Entry 8TOF (electron microscopy, 2.80 A resolution); this record covers chains E and T of the 18 polymer chains in the assembly.

Chain E:
Protein: Chromatin modification-related protein EAF3
Organism: Saccharomyces cerevisiae
UniProt: Q12432 (EAF3_YEAST); residues 1-401 here = UniProt positions 1-401
Amino-acid sequence (401 residues; numbered 1 to 401; the number before each row is that of its first residue):
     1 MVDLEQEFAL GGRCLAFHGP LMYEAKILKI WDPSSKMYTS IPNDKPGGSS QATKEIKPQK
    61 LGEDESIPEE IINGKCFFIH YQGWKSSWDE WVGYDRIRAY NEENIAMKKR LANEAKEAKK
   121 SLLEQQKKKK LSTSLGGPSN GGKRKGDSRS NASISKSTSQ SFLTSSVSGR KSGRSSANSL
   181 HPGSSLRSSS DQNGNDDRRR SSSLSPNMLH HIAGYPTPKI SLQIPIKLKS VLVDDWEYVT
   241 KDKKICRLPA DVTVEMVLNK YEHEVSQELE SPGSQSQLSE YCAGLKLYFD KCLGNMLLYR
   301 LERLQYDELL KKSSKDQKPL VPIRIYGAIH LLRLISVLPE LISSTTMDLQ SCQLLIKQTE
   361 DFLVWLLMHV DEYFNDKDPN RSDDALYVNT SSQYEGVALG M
Not modelled in the structure: 1-9, 41-66, 132-219, 377-401
Reported in the primary citation:
  - binding site for the 206-nt DNA strand: Lys26, Lys85

Chain T:
Molecule: 215-nt DNA strand
Sequence (215 nucleotides; numbered -102 to 112; the number before each row is that of its first residue; numbers below 1 keep their minus sign (DT-102 is residue -102)):
  -102 TACGTATAAT GCCGTAAGAT CACGCGCGAT ATCAGAATCC CGGTGCCGAG GCCGCTCAAT
   -42 TGGTCGTAGA CAGCTCTAGC ACCGCTTAAA CGCACGTACG CGCTGTCCCC CGCGTTTTAA
    18 CCGCCAAGGG GATTACTCCC TAGTCTCCTG GCACGAGACA GAAAAAAACA ACGAAAACGG
    78 CCACCACCCA GACACACCAA ACACAAGACA GTGAT
Not modelled in the structure: -102 to -87, 90-112

How chain E and chain T interact:
Contacting residue pairs - 15 pairs, chain E then chain T:
  His80(E) with DT12(T), salt bridge to the phosphate
  Tyr81(E) with DT12(T), phosphate contact
  Gln82(E) with DT12(T), hydrogen bond to the phosphate
  Gly83(E) with DG11(T), sugar contact; DT12(T), hydrogen bond to the phosphate
  Trp84(E) with DG11(T), phosphate contact; DT12(T), hydrogen bond to the phosphate
  Lys85(E) with DA-67(T), phosphate contact; DA-66(T), salt bridge to the phosphate; DG11(T), hydrogen bond to the phosphate
  Ser87(E) with DG-68(T), sugar contact; DA-67(T), hydrogen bond to the phosphate
  Trp88(E) with DG-68(T), phosphate contact; DA-67(T), hydrogen bond to the phosphate
  Lys130(E) with DG-77(T), salt bridge to the phosphate
Interface residues without a listed pair, chain E (10 interface residues in all): Lys26
Interface residues without a listed pair, chain T (8 interface residues in all): DC-78, DT13

Summary:
The interface between chain E and chain T involves 10 residues on one side and 8 on the other; the contacts
include 6 hydrogen bonds and 3 salt bridges. Polar contacts include Gln82(E)-DT12(T), Gly83(E)-DT12(T) and
Trp84(E)-DT12(T). From the paper: a binding site for the 206-nt DNA strand at Lys26(E) and Lys85(E).
Chain E is Chromatin modification-related protein EAF3 (Saccharomyces cerevisiae) and chain T is a 215-nt DNA
strand; the structure, Rpd3S bound to an H3K36Cme3 modified nucleosome, was determined by electron microscopy.
